PDB entry 8F1K | electron microscopy, 2.80 A resolution | chains I and M of the 10 polymer chains in the assembly

Chain I:
Protein: DNA-directed RNA polymerase subunit beta
From: Escherichia coli
Notes: EC 2.7.7.6
UniProtKB: P0A8V2 (RPOB_ECOLI); numbering as in UniProt (aligned over 1-1342)
Amino-acid sequence (1342 residues; row label = number of the first residue in the row):
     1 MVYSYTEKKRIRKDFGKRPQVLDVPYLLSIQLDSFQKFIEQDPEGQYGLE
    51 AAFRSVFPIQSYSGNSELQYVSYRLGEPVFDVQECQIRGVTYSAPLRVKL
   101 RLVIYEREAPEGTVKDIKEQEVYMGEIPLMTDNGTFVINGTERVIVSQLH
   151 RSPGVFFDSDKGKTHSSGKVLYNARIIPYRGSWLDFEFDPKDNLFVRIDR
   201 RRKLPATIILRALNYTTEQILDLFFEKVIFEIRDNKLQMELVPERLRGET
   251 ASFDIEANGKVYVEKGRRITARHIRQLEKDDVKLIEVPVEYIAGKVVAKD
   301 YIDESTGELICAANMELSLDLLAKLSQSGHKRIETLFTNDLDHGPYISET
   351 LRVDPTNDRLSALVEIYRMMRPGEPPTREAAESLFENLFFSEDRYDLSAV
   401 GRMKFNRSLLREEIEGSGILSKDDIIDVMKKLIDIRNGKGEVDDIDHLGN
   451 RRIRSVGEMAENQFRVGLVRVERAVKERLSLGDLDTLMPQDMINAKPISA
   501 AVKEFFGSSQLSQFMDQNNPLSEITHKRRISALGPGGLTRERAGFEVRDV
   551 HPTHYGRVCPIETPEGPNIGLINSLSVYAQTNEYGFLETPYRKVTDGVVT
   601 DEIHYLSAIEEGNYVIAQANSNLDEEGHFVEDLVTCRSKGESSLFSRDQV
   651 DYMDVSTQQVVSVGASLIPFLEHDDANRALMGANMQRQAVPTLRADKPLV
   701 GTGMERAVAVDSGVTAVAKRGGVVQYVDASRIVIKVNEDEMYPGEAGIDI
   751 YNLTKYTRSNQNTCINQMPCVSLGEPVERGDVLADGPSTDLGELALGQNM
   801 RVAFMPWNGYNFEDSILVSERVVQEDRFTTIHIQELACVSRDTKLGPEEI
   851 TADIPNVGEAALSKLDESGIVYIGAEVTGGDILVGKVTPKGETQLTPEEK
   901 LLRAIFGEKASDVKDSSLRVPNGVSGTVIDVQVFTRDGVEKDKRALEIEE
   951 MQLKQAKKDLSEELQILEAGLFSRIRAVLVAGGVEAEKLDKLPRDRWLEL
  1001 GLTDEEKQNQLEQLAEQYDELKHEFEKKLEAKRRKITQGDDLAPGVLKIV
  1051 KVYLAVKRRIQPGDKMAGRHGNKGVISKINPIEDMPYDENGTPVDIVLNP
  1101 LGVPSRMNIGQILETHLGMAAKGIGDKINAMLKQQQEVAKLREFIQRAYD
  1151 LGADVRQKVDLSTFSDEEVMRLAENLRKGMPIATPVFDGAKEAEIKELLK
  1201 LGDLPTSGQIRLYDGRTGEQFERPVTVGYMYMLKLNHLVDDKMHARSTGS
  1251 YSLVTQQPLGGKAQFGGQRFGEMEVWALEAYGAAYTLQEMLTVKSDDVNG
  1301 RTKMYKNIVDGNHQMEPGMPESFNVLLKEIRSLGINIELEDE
Unresolved in the structure: 1, 997-1009, 1342
Curated features (UniProtKB/Swiss-Prot):
  - modified residue (N6-acetyllysine): Lys1022, Lys1200
  - mutagenesis: Ile561 (I561S: Resistant to antibiotics salinamide A and B), Ile569 (I569S: Resistant to antibiotics salinamide A and B), Ala665 (A665E: Resistant to antibiotics salinamide A and B), Asp675 (D675A/G: Resistant to antibiotics salinamide A and B), Asn677 (N677H/K: Resistant to antibiotics salinamide A and B), Leu680 (L680M: Resistant to antibiotics salinamide A and B), Glu813 (E813K: Disrupts the enzyme's active center)

Chain M:
Protein: RNA polymerase sigma-54 factor
From: Escherichia coli
UniProtKB: P24255 (RP54_ECOLI); residues 1-477 here = UniProt positions 1-477
Amino-acid sequence (480 residues; numbered -2 to 477; the number before each row is that of its first residue; numbers below 1 keep their minus sign (Ser-2 is residue -2)):
    -2 SEFMKQGLQLRLSQQLAMTPQLQQAIRLLQLSTLELQQELQQALESNPLL
    48 EQIDTHEEIDTRETQDSETLDTADALEQKEMPEELPLDASWDTIYTAGTP
    98 SGTSGDYIDDELPVYQGETTQTLQDYLMWQVELTPFSDTDRAIATSIVDA
   148 VDETGYLTVPLEDILESIGDEEIDIDEVEAVLKRIQRFDPVGVAAKDLRD
   198 CLLIQLSQFDKTTPWLEEARLIISDHLDLLANHDFRTLMRVTRLKEDVLK
   248 EAVNLIQSLDPRPGQSIQTGEPEYVIPDVLVRKHNGHWTVELNSDSIPRL
   298 QINQHYASMCNNARNDGDSQFIRSNLQDAKWLIKSLESRNDTLLRVSRCI
   348 VEQQQAFFEQGEEYMKPMVLADIAQAVEMHESTISRVTTQKYLHSPRGIF
   398 ELKYFFSSHVNTEGGGEASSTAIRALVKKLIAAENPAKPLSDSKLTSLLS
   448 EQGIMVARRTVAKYRESLSIPPSNQRKQLV
Unresolved in the structure: -2 to 10, 51-110
Differences from the reference sequence: expression tag (-2 to 0)
Curated features (UniProtKB/Swiss-Prot):
  - DNA-binding region: Val366 to Thr385 (H-T-H motif)
  - motif: Ala454 to Arg462 (RPON box)

How chain I and chain M interact:
Residue-residue contacts (51; chain I residue first):
  Asp842(I) with Tyr271(M); Gly395(M)
  Thr843(I) with Pro269(M); Tyr271(M)
  Lys844(I) with Glu270(M), hydrogen bond (backbone-backbone); Tyr271(M); Val272(M)
  Thr888(I) with Pro269(M)
  Lys890(I) with Gln262(M)
  Glu899(I) with Arg259(M), salt bridge
  Leu901(I) with Leu195(M), hydrophobic; Ala228(M), hydrophobic
  Leu902(I) with Leu195(M), hydrophobic; Pro258(M), hydrophobic
  Arg903(I) with Ser466(M)
  Ala904(I) with Ala228(M); His230(M), hydrogen bond (backbone-side chain)
  Ile905(I) with Leu224(M); Leu227(M), hydrophobic; Ala228(M); Gln254(M)
  Phe906(I) with Leu199(M), hydrophobic; Ile253(M); Gln254(M); Leu256(M); Pro258(M), hydrophobic
  Glu908(I) with Pro468(M)
  Ser911(I) with Arg259(M)
  Arg936(I) with His391(M); Ser392(M); Pro393(M), hydrogen bond (side chain-backbone)
  Asp937(I) with Pro393(M)
  Val939(I) with Pro393(M)
  Ser1250(I) with Glu115(M); Thr116(M)
  Tyr1251(I) with Glu115(M); Thr116(M), hydrogen bond (backbone-backbone)
  Ser1252(I) with Gln113(M), hydrogen bond; Gly114(M); Thr116(M)
  Leu1253(I) with Gln113(M); Gly114(M); Glu115(M); Thr116(M)
  Val1254(I) with Gln113(M)
  Thr1255(I) with Gln113(M), hydrogen bond
  Leu1259(I) with Glu115(M)
  Tyr1305(I) with Leu130(M), hydrophobic
  Lys1306(I) with Glu129(M); Leu130(M); Arg138(M)
Other interface residues (no listed pair), chain I (37 interface residues in all): Arg841, Glu848, Leu895, Ala910, Lys914, Asp915, Gly938, Gly1045, Gln1256, Thr1302, Val1309
Other interface residues (no listed pair), chain M (34 interface residues in all): Trp126, Tyr153, Gln265, Arg394, Ile396

In short:
The interface between chain I and chain M involves 37 residues on one side and 34 on the other, with 6
hydrogen bonds and 1 salt bridge. Among the polar pairs are Glu899(I)-Arg259(M), Ala904(I)-His230(M) and
Arg936(I)-Pro393(M).
Chain I is DNA-directed RNA polymerase subunit beta and chain M is RNA polymerase sigma-54 factor, both from
Escherichia coli; the structure, SigN RNA polymerase early-melted intermediate bound to full duplex DNA
fragment dhsU36 (-12T), was determined by electron microscopy (same publication as 8F1I and 8F1J).
